8HSH - chains G and H of the 5 polymer chains in the assembly; structure by electron microscopy, 3.40 A resolution.

# Chain G (and H)
Molecule: DNA-directed RNA polymerase subunit alpha
Source organism: Thermus thermophilus HB8
Notes: EC 2.7.7.6; chain H of this document is another copy of the same molecule, construct and numbering; everything in this record applies to it too
UniProtKB: Q5SHR6 (RPOA_THET8); residues 1-315 here = UniProt positions 1-315
Chain sequence (315 residues; each row starts with the number of its first residue):
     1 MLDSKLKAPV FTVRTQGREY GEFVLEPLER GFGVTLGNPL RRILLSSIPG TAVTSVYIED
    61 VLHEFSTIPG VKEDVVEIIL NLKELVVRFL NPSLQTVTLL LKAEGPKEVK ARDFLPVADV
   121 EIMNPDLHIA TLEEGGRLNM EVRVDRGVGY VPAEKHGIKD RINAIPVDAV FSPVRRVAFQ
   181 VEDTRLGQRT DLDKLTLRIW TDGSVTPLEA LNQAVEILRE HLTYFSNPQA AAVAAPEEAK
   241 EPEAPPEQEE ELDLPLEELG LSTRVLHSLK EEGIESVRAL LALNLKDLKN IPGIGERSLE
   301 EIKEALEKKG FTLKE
Disordered / not traced: 230-315

# Interface between chain G and chain H
Contacting residue pairs - 45 pairs, chain G then chain H:
  P9(G) - Y224(H)
  F11(G) - Y224(H)
  F11(G) - F225(H)  hydrophobic
  F11(G) - N227(H)
  F11(G) - P228(H)  hydrophobic
  F11(G) - Q229(H)  hydrogen bond (backbone-backbone)
  T12(G) - Q229(H)
  L25(G) - F225(H)  hydrophobic
  E29(G) - H221(H)  salt bridge
  G31(G) - R42(H)
  F32(G) - I43(H)  hydrophobic
  F32(G) - S46(H)
  F32(G) - S47(H)
  F32(G) - H221(H)
  T35(G) - P39(H)
  T35(G) - R42(H)  hydrogen bond
  T35(G) - I43(H)
  L36(G) - L218(H)  hydrophobic
  N38(G) - N38(H)
  P39(G) - T35(H)
  P39(G) - P39(H)  hydrophobic
  L40(G) - F225(H)  hydrophobic
  R42(G) - G31(H)  hydrogen bond (side chain-backbone)
  R42(G) - V34(H)
  R42(G) - T35(H)  hydrogen bond
  S46(G) - F32(H)
  S47(G) - F32(H)
  V215(G) - F225(H)  hydrophobic
  L218(G) - L222(H)  hydrophobic
  R219(G) - L222(H)
  H221(G) - E29(H)  salt bridge
  H221(G) - F32(H)
  L222(G) - L36(H)  hydrophobic
  L222(G) - L218(H)  hydrophobic
  Y224(G) - A8(H)  hydrophobic
  Y224(G) - P9(H)
  F225(G) - F11(H)  hydrophobic
  F225(G) - L25(H)  hydrophobic
  F225(G) - L40(H)  hydrophobic
  F225(G) - V215(H)  hydrophobic
  P228(G) - F11(H)  hydrophobic
  Q229(G) - V10(H)
  Q229(G) - F11(H)  hydrogen bond (backbone-backbone)
  Q229(G) - T12(H)
  Q229(G) - V13(H)  hydrogen bond (backbone-backbone)
Also at the interface, not in a pair above, chain G (33 interface residues in all): S4, K5, A8, V10, V13, L28, V34, I43, N227
Also at the interface, not in a pair above, chain H (34 interface residues in all): S4, L28, L211, I217, R219

# In short
33 residues of chain G face 34 of chain H across their interface; the contacts include 6 hydrogen bonds and 2
salt bridges. Polar pairs include E29(G)-H221(H), T35(G)-R42(H) and R42(G)-G31(H).
Chain G and chain H are both DNA-directed RNA polymerase subunit alpha (Thermus thermophilus HB8); the
structure, Thermus thermophilus RNA polymerase coreenzyme, was determined by electron microscopy, deposited
together with 8HSG, 8HSJ, 8HSL and 8HSR.
